Entry 8IXL (electron microscopy, 3.50 A resolution); this record covers chains Z and E of the 35 polymer chains in the assembly.

== Chain Z (and E) ==
Protein: Capsid protein G8P
Source organism: Inovirus M13
Notes: chain E of this document is another copy of the same molecule, construct and numbering; everything in this record applies to it too
UniProtKB: P69541 (CAPSD_BPM13); residues 1-50 here correspond to UniProt positions 24-73 (UniProt number = residue number + 23)
Sequence (50 residues; numbered 1 to 50; the number before each row is that of its first residue):
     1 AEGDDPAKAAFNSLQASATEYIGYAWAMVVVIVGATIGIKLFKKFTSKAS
Unresolved in the structure: 1-4

== Interface between chain Z and chain E ==
Residue-residue contacts - 9 pairs, chain Z then chain E:
  F11(Z) with P6(E), hydrophobic
  W26(Z) with Y21(E)
  L41(Z) with I32(E), hydrophobic
  K44(Z) with I32(E); T36(E), hydrogen bond
  F45(Z) with I32(E), hydrophobic
  K48(Z) with K43(E), hydrogen bond (backbone-side chain)
  A49(Z) with K43(E), hydrogen bond (backbone-side chain)
  S50(Z) with K43(E)
Also at the interface, not in a pair above, chain Z (9 interface residues in all): Q15
Also at the interface, not in a pair above, chain E (7 interface residues in all): A35, I39

== Summary ==
9 residues of chain Z face 7 of chain E across their interface; the contacts include 3 hydrogen bonds. Among
the polar pairs are K44(Z)-T36(E), K48(Z)-K43(E) and A49(Z)-K43(E).
Both chains are Capsid protein G8P (Inovirus M13). Entry 8IXL (top segment of the bacteriophage M13 mini
variant) was determined by electron microscopy, deposited together with 8IXK, 8IXJ and 8JWT.
